PDB entry 5B1M | X-ray diffraction, 2.34 A resolution | chains C and J of the 10 polymer chains in the assembly

# Chain C
Molecule: Histone H2A type 1
Source organism: Mus musculus
UniProt: P22752 (H2A1_MOUSE); residues 0-129 here correspond to UniProt positions 1-130 (UniProt number = residue number + 1)
Amino-acid sequence (133 residues; numbered -3 to 129; the number before each row is that of its first residue; numbers below 1 keep their minus sign (Gly-3 is residue -3)):
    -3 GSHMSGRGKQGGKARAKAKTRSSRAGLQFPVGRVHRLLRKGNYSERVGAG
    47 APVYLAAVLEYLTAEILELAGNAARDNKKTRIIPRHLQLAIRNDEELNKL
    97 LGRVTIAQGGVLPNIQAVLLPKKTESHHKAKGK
Unresolved in the structure: -3 to 10, 119-129
Sequence notes: expression tag (-3 to -1)

# Chain J
Molecule: 146-nt DNA strand
Source organism: Homo sapiens
Sequence (146 nucleotides; row label = number of the first residue in the row):
   147 ATCAATATCCACCTGCAGATTCTACCAAAAGTGTATTTGGAAACTGCTCC
   197 ATCAAAAGGCATGTTCAGCTGAATTCAGCTGAACATGCCTTTTGATGGAG
   247 CAGTTTCCAAATACACTTTTGGTAGAATCTGCAGGTGGATATTGAT

# How chain C and chain J interact
Contacting residue pairs (18; chain C residue first):
  Arg11(C) - DT264(J)  phosphate contact
  Arg11(C) - DT265(J)  sugar contact
  Thr16(C) - DG267(J)  sugar contact
  Arg29(C) - DG268(J)  hydrogen bond to the phosphate
  Arg29(C) - DT269(J)  salt bridge to the phosphate
  Arg42(C) - DT258(J)  hydrogen bond to the sugar
  Arg42(C) - DA259(J)  phosphate contact
  Val43(C) - DT258(J)  sugar contact
  Val43(C) - DA259(J)  hydrogen bond to the phosphate
  Gly44(C) - DT258(J)  phosphate contact
  Ala45(C) - DT258(J)  hydrogen bond to the phosphate
  Lys75(C) - DC278(J)  phosphate contact
  Lys75(C) - DA279(J)  phosphate contact
  Thr76(C) - DG277(J)  hydrogen bond to the phosphate
  Thr76(C) - DC278(J)  hydrogen bond to the phosphate
  Arg77(C) - DG277(J)  sugar contact
  Arg77(C) - DC278(J)  hydrogen bond to the phosphate
  Lys118(C) - DT216(J)  salt bridge to the phosphate
Also at the interface, not in a pair above, chain C (16 interface residues in all): Ala14, Pro26, His31, Glu41, Lys74
Also at the interface, not in a pair above, chain J (12 interface residues in all): DT266

# In short
16 residues of chain C face 12 of chain J across their interface, with 7 hydrogen bonds and 2 salt bridges.
Among the polar pairs are Arg42(C)-DT258(J), Arg29(C)-DG268(J) and Val43(C)-DA259(J).
Chain C is Histone H2A type 1 (Mus musculus) and chain J is a 146-nt DNA strand (Homo sapiens); the structure,
The mouse nucleosome structure containing H3.1, was determined by X-ray diffraction together with 5B1L from
the same study.
